7T30 - chains A and D of the 10 polymer chains in the assembly; structure by electron microscopy, 3.00 A resolution.

# Chain A
Molecule: NiFe hydrogenase subunit A
Organism: Acetomicrobium mobile
UniProt: I4BYB4 (I4BYB4_ACEMN); residues 1-692 here = UniProt positions 1-692
Amino-acid sequence (692 residues; numbered 1 to 692; the number before each row is that of its first residue):
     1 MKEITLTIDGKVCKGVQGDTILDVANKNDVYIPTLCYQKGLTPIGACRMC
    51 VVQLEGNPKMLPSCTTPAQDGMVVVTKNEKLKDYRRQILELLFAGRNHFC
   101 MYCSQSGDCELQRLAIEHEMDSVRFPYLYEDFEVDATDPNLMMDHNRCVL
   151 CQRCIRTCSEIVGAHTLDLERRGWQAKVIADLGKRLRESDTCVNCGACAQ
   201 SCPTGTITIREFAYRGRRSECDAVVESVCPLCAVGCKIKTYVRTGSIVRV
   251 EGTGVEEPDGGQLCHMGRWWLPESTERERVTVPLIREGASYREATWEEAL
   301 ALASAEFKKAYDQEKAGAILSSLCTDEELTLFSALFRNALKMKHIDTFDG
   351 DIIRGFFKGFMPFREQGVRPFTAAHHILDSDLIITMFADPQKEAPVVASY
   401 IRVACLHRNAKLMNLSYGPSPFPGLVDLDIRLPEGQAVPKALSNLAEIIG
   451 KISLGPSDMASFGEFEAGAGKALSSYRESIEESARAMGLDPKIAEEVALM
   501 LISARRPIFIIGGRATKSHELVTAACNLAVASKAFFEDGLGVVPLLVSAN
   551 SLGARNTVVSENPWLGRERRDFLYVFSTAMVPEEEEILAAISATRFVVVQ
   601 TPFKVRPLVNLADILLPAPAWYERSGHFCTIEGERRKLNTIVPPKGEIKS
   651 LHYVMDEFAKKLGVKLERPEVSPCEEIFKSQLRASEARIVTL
Not modelled in the structure: 453-478
Bound ions: 2Fe-2S cluster Fe: Cys-36, Cys-64; 4Fe-4S cluster Fe site 1: His-98, Cys-100, Cys-103, Cys-109; 4Fe-4S cluster Fe site 2 near Cys-148 (its only coordinating residue here); 4Fe-4S cluster Fe site 3: Cys-192, Cys-195, Cys-198; 4Fe-4S cluster Fe site 4 near Cys-236 (its only coordinating residue here)
Ligand contacts:
  - 2Fe-2S cluster (FES): Thr-34, Leu-35, Cys-36, Tyr-37, Gly-45, Ala-46, Cys-47, Arg-48, Cys-50, Pro-62, Cys-64
  - 4Fe-4S cluster (SF4), molecule 1: Phe-93, His-98, Phe-99, Cys-100, Cys-103, Gln-105, Ser-106, Cys-109, Leu-111, Gln-112, Arg-147, Thr-204, Gly-205
  - 4Fe-4S cluster (SF4), molecule 2: Leu-141, Cys-158, Val-162, Ala-164, Thr-166, Leu-167, Leu-186, Cys-192, Val-193, Asn-194, Cys-195, Gly-196, Ala-197, Cys-198
  - 4Fe-4S cluster (SF4), molecule 3: Arg-147, Cys-148, Val-149, Leu-150, Cys-151, Gln-152, Arg-153, Cys-154, Val-178, Ser-201, Cys-202, Pro-203, Thr-204, Thr-206, Ile-207
  - 4Fe-4S cluster (SF4), molecule 4: Cys-229, Leu-231, Cys-232, Val-234, Gly-235, Cys-236, Leu-263, Cys-264, Met-266, Gly-267, Pro-395, Val-396

# Chain D
Molecule: NiFe hydrogenase large subunit
Organism: Acetomicrobium mobile
UniProt: I4BYB2 (I4BYB2_ACEMN); residues 1-475 here = UniProt positions 1-475
Amino-acid sequence (475 residues; each row starts with the number of its first residue):
     1 MTEVFKLEINPVTRIEGHGKITVMLDESGHVRETRFHVTQYRGFEVFTHG
    51 RDFREMPVITPRICGICPVSHHLASAKACDEILGVTITPAAHKLRELMHM
   101 GQIVQSHALSFFHLSSPDILWGFDAPVKIRNVAGLVDRYPELAKKGIMLR
   151 KFGQEIIKTLGGKKIHPWHSIPGGVNRSLTPQERDAIAAQLPEMKSIAME
   201 AIKLIKDYLQEGGEELKEFATLDTAYMGLVRDGYLELYDGEVRIKAPRGR
   251 ILDQFDPKDYLDHIGEHVEPWSYLKFPFYKALGFPHGSYRVGPLARLNAA
   301 DAVSTPEASKEFALYKEMGEDGIVPYTLYYHYARLIEALYGLERIEQLLA
   351 DPDITSSDLRVTSKEINPEGIGVIEAPRGTLIHHYQVNESGVITKVNLIV
   401 ATGHNNFAMNKGVEMVAKKYITGTNVPEGVFNRLEHVIRAYDPCLSCSTH
   451 AVGKMPLKLELVGPTGEILKEVTRD
Not modelled in the structure: 1-3, 451-475
Bound ions: nickel (III) ion: Cys-67, Cys-444, Cys-447; carbonmonoxide-(dicyano) iron Fe: Cys-67, Cys-447
Ligand contacts: carbonmonoxide-(dicyano) iron (FCO): Cys-67, Ser-70, His-71, Ala-376, Pro-377, Arg-378, Leu-381, Val-400, Ala-401, Thr-402, Cys-444, Cys-447

# Chain A / chain D interface
Pairs across the interface - 33 pairs, chain A then chain D:
  Met-101(A) / Val-58(D)
  Tyr-102(A) / Arg-51(D)
  Tyr-102(A) / Glu-55(D)
  Tyr-102(A) / Val-58(D)  hydrophobic
  Tyr-102(A) / Ile-59(D)  hydrophobic
  Val-134(A) / Gly-50(D)
  Ala-136(A) / Ser-390(D)
  Ala-136(A) / Val-392(D)
  Thr-137(A) / Ser-390(D)  hydrogen bond (backbone-side chain)
  Met-142(A) / Asp-52(D)
  Met-142(A) / Glu-55(D)
  Asp-144(A) / Arg-51(D)  salt bridge
  Arg-147(A) / Arg-51(D)
  Arg-187(A) / Ser-390(D)
  Arg-210(A) / Asp-52(D)  salt bridge
  Arg-210(A) / Arg-54(D)
  Arg-210(A) / Ser-390(D)  hydrogen bond (side chain-backbone)
  Arg-210(A) / Gly-391(D)
  Glu-211(A) / Arg-54(D)
  Tyr-214(A) / Arg-54(D)
  Tyr-214(A) / Glu-55(D)
  Tyr-214(A) / Val-58(D)
  Tyr-214(A) / Trp-168(D)
  Arg-215(A) / Trp-168(D)
  Arg-215(A) / Ile-171(D)
  Arg-215(A) / Asn-176(D)
  Arg-215(A) / Arg-360(D)
  Arg-243(A) / Trp-168(D)
  Arg-243(A) / Asn-176(D)
  Thr-244(A) / Asn-176(D)  hydrogen bond (side chain-backbone)
  Thr-244(A) / Arg-360(D)  hydrogen bond
  Glu-273(A) / Lys-364(D)
  Glu-276(A) / Thr-362(D)
Interface residues without a listed pair, chain A (19 interface residues in all): Glu-220, Ser-246
Interface residues without a listed pair, chain D (18 interface residues in all): Arg-62, Glu-389

# Overview
Chain A and chain D form an interface of 19 and 18 residues respectively; the contacts include 4 hydrogen
bonds and 2 salt bridges. Among the polar pairs are Asp-144(A)/Arg-51(D), Arg-210(A)/Asp-52(D) and
Thr-137(A)/Ser-390(D). Chain A binds 2Fe-2S cluster and 4 copies of 4Fe-4S cluster.
Chain A is NiFe hydrogenase subunit A and chain D is NiFe hydrogenase large subunit, both from Acetomicrobium
mobile; the structure, Structure of electron bifurcating Ni-Fe hydrogenase complex HydABCSL in FMN/NAD(H)
bound state, was determined by electron microscopy together with 7T2R from the same study.
